1HQE - chains A and B; structure by X-ray diffraction, 2.70 A resolution.

Chain A:
Name: Pol polyprotein
Source organism: Human immunodeficiency virus 1
Notes: EC 2.7.7.49; fragment: p66 subunit
UniProt: P03366 (POL_HV1B1); residues 1-560 here correspond to UniProt positions 168-727 (UniProt number = residue number + 167)
Sequence (560 residues; row label = number of the first residue in the row):
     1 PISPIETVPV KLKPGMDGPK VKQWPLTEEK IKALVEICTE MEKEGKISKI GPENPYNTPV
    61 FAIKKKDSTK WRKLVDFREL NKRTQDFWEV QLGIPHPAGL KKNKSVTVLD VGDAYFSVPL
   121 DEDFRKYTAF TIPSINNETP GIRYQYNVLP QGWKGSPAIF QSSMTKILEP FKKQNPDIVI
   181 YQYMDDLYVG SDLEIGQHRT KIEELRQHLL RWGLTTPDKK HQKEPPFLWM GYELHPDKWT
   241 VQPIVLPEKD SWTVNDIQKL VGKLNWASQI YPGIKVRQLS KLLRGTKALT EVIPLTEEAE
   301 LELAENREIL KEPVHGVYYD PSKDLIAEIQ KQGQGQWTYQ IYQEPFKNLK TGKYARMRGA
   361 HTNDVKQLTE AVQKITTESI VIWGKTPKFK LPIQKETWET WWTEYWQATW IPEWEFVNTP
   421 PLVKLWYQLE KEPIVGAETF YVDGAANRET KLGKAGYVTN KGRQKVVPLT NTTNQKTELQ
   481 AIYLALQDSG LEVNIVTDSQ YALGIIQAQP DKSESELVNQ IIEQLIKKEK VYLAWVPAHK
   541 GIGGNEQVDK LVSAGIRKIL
Unresolved in the structure: 555-560
Construct notes: engineered mutation N103 (Lys270 in P03366), S280 (Cys447 in P03366)

Chain B:
Name: Pol polyprotein
Source organism: Human immunodeficiency virus 1
Notes: EC 2.7.7.49; fragment: p51 subunit
UniProt: P03366 (POL_HV1B1); residues 1-430 here correspond to UniProt positions 168-597 (UniProt number = residue number + 167)
Sequence (430 residues; each row starts with the number of its first residue):
     1 PISPIETVPV KLKPGMDGPK VKQWPLTEEK IKALVEICTE MEKEGKISKI GPENPYNTPV
    61 FAIKKKDSTK WRKLVDFREL NKRTQDFWEV QLGIPHPAGL KKNKSVTVLD VGDAYFSVPL
   121 DEDFRKYTAF TIPSINNETP GIRYQYNVLP QGWKGSPAIF QSSMTKILEP FKKQNPDIVI
   181 YQYMDDLYVG SDLEIGQHRT KIEELRQHLL RWGLTTPDKK HQKEPPFLWM GYELHPDKWT
   241 VQPIVLPEKD SWTVNDIQKL VGKLNWASQI YPGIKVRQLS KLLRGTKALT EVIPLTEEAE
   301 LELAENREIL KEPVHGVYYD PSKDLIAEIQ KQGQGQWTYQ IYQEPFKNLK TGKYARMRGA
   361 HTNDVKQLTE AVQKITTESI VIWGKTPKFK LPIQKETWET WWTEYWQATW IPEWEFVNTP
   421 PLVKLWYQLE
Unresolved in the structure: 219-230, 428-430
Construct notes: engineered mutation N103 (Lys270 in P03366), S280 (Cys447 in P03366)

Interface between chain A and chain B:
Pairs across the interface (98; chain A residue first):
  V8(A) - E53(B)
  P9(A) - E53(B)
  K11(A) - K126(B)
  Q85(A) - E53(B)  hydrogen bond (side chain-backbone)
  D86(A) - K20(B)  salt bridge
  D86(A) - P55(B)
  F87(A) - P52(B)
  W88(A) - V21(B)
  W88(A) - P52(B)  hydrogen bond (backbone-backbone)
  W88(A) - N54(B)
  W88(A) - P55(B)
  W88(A) - N57(B)
  W88(A) - T131(B)
  W88(A) - R143(B)
  V90(A) - K22(B)
  Q91(A) - N137(B)
  L92(A) - Q23(B)
  L92(A) - N137(B)
  G93(A) - N137(B)
  P95(A) - N136(B)
  P95(A) - N137(B)
  H96(A) - N136(B)  hydrogen bond (backbone-side chain)
  G99(A) - N136(B)  hydrogen bond (backbone-side chain)
  A158(A) - P52(B)  hydrophobic
  Q161(A) - P140(B)
  S162(A) - P52(B)
  T165(A) - P140(B)
  V179(A) - E138(B)
  Y181(A) - E138(B)  hydrogen bond
  Q373(A) - E396(B)
  Q373(A) - T397(B)  hydrogen bond
  T377(A) - P25(B)
  T377(A) - T400(B)
  I380(A) - P25(B)  hydrophobic
  I380(A) - L26(B)
  V381(A) - P25(B)  hydrophobic
  V381(A) - I135(B)
  V381(A) - N136(B)  hydrogen bond (backbone-backbone)
  I382(A) - I135(B)
  I382(A) - N136(B)
  W383(A) - I135(B)
  G384(A) - T27(B)
  G384(A) - E28(B)  hydrogen bond (backbone-backbone)
  W402(A) - K331(B)  hydrogen bond (backbone-side chain)
  W402(A) - T362(B)
  W402(A) - D364(B)
  Y405(A) - K331(B)
  W406(A) - K331(B)
  W406(A) - T419(B)
  Q407(A) - K331(B)  hydrogen bond (backbone-side chain)
  Q407(A) - P392(B)
  Q407(A) - Q394(B)
  Q407(A) - V417(B)
  Q407(A) - N418(B)  hydrogen bond
  Q407(A) - T419(B)
  A408(A) - K331(B)
  A408(A) - W337(B)  hydrophobic
  A408(A) - D364(B)
  A408(A) - P392(B)  hydrogen bond (backbone-backbone)
  A408(A) - I393(B)
  T409(A) - K331(B)
  T409(A) - D364(B)
  W410(A) - N363(B)
  W410(A) - V365(B)  hydrophobic
  W410(A) - W401(B)
  W410(A) - Y405(B)
  P412(A) - W401(B)
  E432(A) - N255(B)
  P433(A) - N255(B)
  P433(A) - T290(B)
  I434(A) - T290(B)  hydrogen bond (backbone-side chain)
  V435(A) - T290(B)
  G436(A) - T290(B)  hydrogen bond (backbone-side chain)
  T439(A) - A288(B)
  T439(A) - L289(B)
  Y441(A) - T286(B)
  Y441(A) - K287(B)  hydrogen bond (side chain-backbone)
  V458(A) - T286(B)
  T459(A) - T286(B)
  N460(A) - T286(B)
  N460(A) - A288(B)
  N494(A) - L289(B)
  V496(A) - Q258(B)
  Q500(A) - P420(B)
  L503(A) - L422(B)  hydrophobic
  Y532(A) - N255(B)  hydrogen bond
  Y532(A) - K259(B)
  Y532(A) - L289(B)  hydrophobic
  A534(A) - K259(B)
  W535(A) - K259(B)
  V536(A) - Q258(B)
  K540(A) - N265(B)
  K540(A) - V276(B)
  G541(A) - S280(B)  hydrogen bond (backbone-side chain)
  G541(A) - L283(B)
  G543(A) - L283(B)
  G543(A) - G285(B)
  E546(A) - R284(B)  salt bridge
Also at the interface, not in a pair above, chain A (65 interface residues in all): I94, I159, T376, T386, P537, I542, G544, Q547
Also at the interface, not in a pair above, chain B (61 interface residues in all): G51, Y56, P133, S134, D256, G262, L368

In short:
65 residues of chain A and 61 residues of chain B are in contact, with 17 hydrogen bonds and 2 salt bridges.
Polar pairs include D86(A)-K20(B), E546(A)-R284(B) and Q85(A)-E53(B).
Chain A is Pol polyprotein and chain B is Pol polyprotein, both from Human immunodeficiency virus 1; the
structure, Human immunodeficiency virus type 1, was determined by X-ray diffraction together with 1HPZ and
1HQU from the same study.
